8UNF - chains B and A of the 10 polymer chains in the assembly; structure by electron microscopy, 3.15 A resolution.

# Chain B
Name: Sliding-clamp-loader large subunit
Organism: Tequatrovirus T4
UniProtKB: P04526 (LOADL_BPT4); numbering as in UniProt (aligned over 1-319)
Chain sequence (319 residues; row label = number of the first residue in the row):
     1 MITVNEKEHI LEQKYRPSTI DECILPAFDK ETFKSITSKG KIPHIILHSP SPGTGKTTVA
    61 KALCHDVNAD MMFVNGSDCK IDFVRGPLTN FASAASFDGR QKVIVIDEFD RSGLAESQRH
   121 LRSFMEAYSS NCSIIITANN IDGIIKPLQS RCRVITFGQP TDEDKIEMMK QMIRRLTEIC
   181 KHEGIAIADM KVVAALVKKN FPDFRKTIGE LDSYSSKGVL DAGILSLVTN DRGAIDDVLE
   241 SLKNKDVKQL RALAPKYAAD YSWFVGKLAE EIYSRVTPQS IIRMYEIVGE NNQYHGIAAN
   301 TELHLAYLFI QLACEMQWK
Curated features (UniProtKB/Swiss-Prot):
  - binding site (ATP): E12 to Y15, I24, G53 to T58, R205
Metal / ion sites: Mg2+: T57, E108 (together with 08T)
Small-molecule neighbours: 08T ([[[(2R,3S,4R,5R)-5-(6-aminopurin-9-yl)-3,4-bis(oxidanyl)oxolan-2-yl]methoxy-oxidanyl-phosphoryl]oxy-oxidanyl-phosphoryl]oxy-tris(fluoranyl)beryllium): E12, Q13, Y15, R16, P17, C23, I24, L25, P52, G53, T54, G55, K56, T57, T58, E108, N139, R175, F204, R205, I208

# Chain A
Name: Sliding-clamp-loader small subunit
Organism: Tequatrovirus T4
UniProtKB: P04527 (LOADS_BPT4); residue numbers follow UniProt; this construct covers 1-187
Chain sequence (187 residues; numbered 1 to 187; the number before each row is that of its first residue):
     1 MSLFKDDIQL NEHQVAWYSK DWTAVQSAAD SFKEKAENEF FEIIGAINNK TKCSIAQKDY
    61 SKFMVENALS QFPECMPAVY AMNLIGSGLS DEAHFNYLMA AVPRGKRYGK WAKLVEDSTE
   121 VLIIKLLAKR YQVNTNDAIN YKSILTKNGK LPLVLKELKG LVTDDFLKEV TKNVKEQKQL
   181 KKLALEW

# How chain B and chain A interact
Contacting residue pairs (48; chain B residue first):
  V84(B) - W17(A)  hydrophobic
  R85(B) - W22(A)
  R85(B) - Q26(A)
  T89(B) - W17(A)
  E116(B) - Q26(A)  hydrogen bond
  E116(B) - D30(A)
  R119(B) - A29(A)
  R119(B) - F32(A)
  H120(B) - W17(A)
  H120(B) - V25(A)
  H120(B) - Q26(A)
  H120(B) - A29(A)
  R122(B) - F32(A)
  S123(B) - H13(A)  hydrogen bond
  S123(B) - W17(A)  hydrogen bond
  S123(B) - F32(A)
  F124(B) - W17(A)
  E126(B) - N11(A)
  E126(B) - H13(A)
  E126(B) - Q14(A)
  A127(B) - H13(A)
  A127(B) - Q14(A)
  A127(B) - W17(A)  hydrophobic
  A127(B) - Y18(A)  hydrogen bond (backbone-side chain)
  Y128(B) - W17(A)  hydrophobic
  Y128(B) - Y18(A)
  D142(B) - Q57(A)
  P147(B) - F32(A)  hydrophobic
  P147(B) - E34(A)
  E270(B) - E92(A)
  Y273(B) - N96(A)  hydrogen bond
  I281(B) - A100(A)  hydrophobic
  I282(B) - Y97(A)
  I282(B) - A100(A)
  I282(B) - A101(A)  hydrophobic
  Y285(B) - L89(A)
  Y285(B) - A93(A)  hydrophobic
  Y285(B) - N96(A)  hydrogen bond
  Y285(B) - Y97(A)  hydrophobic
  E286(B) - I85(A)
  E286(B) - Y97(A)  hydrogen bond
  V288(B) - L89(A)  hydrophobic
  G289(B) - I85(A)
  G289(B) - L89(A)
  E290(B) - I85(A)
  N292(B) - G88(A)
  Q293(B) - L84(A)
  Q293(B) - S87(A)
Interface residues without a listed pair, chain B (30 interface residues in all): P50, I81, N131, N140, K146
Interface residues without a listed pair, chain A (29 interface residues in all): A28, K33, E37, K52, A81

# Overview
The interface between chain B and chain A involves 30 residues on one side and 29 on the other, with 7
hydrogen bonds. Polar pairs include E116(B)-Q26(A), S123(B)-H13(A) and S123(B)-W17(A). Bound to chain B:
compound 08T. UniProt lists 12 ATP-binding residues on chain B.
Chain B is Sliding-clamp-loader large subunit and chain A is Sliding-clamp-loader small subunit, both from
Tequatrovirus T4; the structure, Cryo-EM structure of T4 Bacteriophage Clamp Loader with Sliding Clamp and
DNA, was determined by electron microscopy, deposited together with 8UH7, 8UK9 and 8UNH.
